Entry 6P4L (electron microscopy, 3.10 A resolution); this record covers chains A and C of the 3 polymer chains in the assembly.

Chain A (and C):
Molecule: Capsid protein
Organism: Murine norovirus 1
Notes: chain C of this document is another copy of the same molecule, construct and numbering; everything in this record applies to it too
UniProtKB: Q2V8W4 (Q2V8W4_9CALI); residue numbers follow UniProt; this construct covers 1-541
Chain sequence (541 residues; each row starts with the number of its first residue):
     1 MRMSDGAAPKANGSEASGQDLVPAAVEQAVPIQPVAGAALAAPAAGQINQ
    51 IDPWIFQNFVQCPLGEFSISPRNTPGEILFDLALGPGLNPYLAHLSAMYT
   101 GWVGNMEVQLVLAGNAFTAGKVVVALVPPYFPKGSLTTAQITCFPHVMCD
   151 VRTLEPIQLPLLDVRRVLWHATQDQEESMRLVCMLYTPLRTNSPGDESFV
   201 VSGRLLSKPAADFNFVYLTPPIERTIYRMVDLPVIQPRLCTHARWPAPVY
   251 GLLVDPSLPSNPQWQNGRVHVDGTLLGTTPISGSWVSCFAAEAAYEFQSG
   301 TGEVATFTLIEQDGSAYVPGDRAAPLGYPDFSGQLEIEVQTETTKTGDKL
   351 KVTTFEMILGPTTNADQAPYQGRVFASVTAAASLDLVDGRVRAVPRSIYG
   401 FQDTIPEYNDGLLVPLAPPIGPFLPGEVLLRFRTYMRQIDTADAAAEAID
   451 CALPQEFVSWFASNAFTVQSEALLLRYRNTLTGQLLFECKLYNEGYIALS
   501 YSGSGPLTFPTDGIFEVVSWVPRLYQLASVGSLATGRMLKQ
Disordered / not traced: 1-18, 222-541 (chain C: 1-28, 222-541)

Chain A / chain C interface:
Contacting residue pairs - 32 pairs, chain A then chain C:
  P43(A) - V35(C)
  P43(A) - A36(C)  hydrogen bond (backbone-backbone)
  A44(A) - V35(C)
  A44(A) - D163(C)
  A44(A) - V164(C)
  A44(A) - R165(C)
  A45(A) - V35(C)
  A45(A) - V164(C)  hydrophobic
  G46(A) - I32(C)
  G46(A) - Q33(C)  hydrogen bond (backbone-backbone)
  G46(A) - V164(C)
  Q47(A) - P31(C)  hydrogen bond (side chain-backbone)
  Q47(A) - P145(C)
  T100(A) - P128(C)
  T100(A) - Y130(C)
  V167(A) - R166(C)
  L168(A) - R166(C)  hydrogen bond (backbone-backbone)
  W169(A) - V164(C)  hydrophobic
  W169(A) - R165(C)  hydrogen bond (side chain-backbone)
  W169(A) - R166(C)
  A171(A) - Y130(C)  hydrophobic
  A171(A) - R166(C)
  E176(A) - R166(C)  salt bridge
  Y217(A) - I32(C)
  Y217(A) - L126(C)  hydrogen bond (side chain-backbone)
  Y217(A) - P145(C)
  Y217(A) - M179(C)
  T219(A) - P128(C)
  T219(A) - F144(C)
  P220(A) - Q140(C)
  P220(A) - C143(C)  hydrophobic
  P220(A) - F144(C)
Interface residues without a listed pair, chain A (19 interface residues in all): A42, I48, H170, Q173, L218
Interface residues without a listed pair, chain C (21 interface residues in all): L40, P129, F131, V167

In short:
Chain A and chain C form an interface of 19 and 21 residues respectively; the contacts include 6 hydrogen
bonds and 1 salt bridge. Polar pairs include E176(A)-R166(C), Q47(A)-P31(C) and W169(A)-R165(C).
Chain A and chain C are both Capsid protein (Murine norovirus 1); the structure, Bile salts alter the mouse
norovirus capsid conformation; possible implications for cell attachment and immune evasion, was determined by
electron microscopy, deposited together with 6P4J and 6P4K.
